PDB entry 6L2G | X-ray diffraction, 2.41 A resolution | chains A and C of the 4 polymer chains in the assembly

[Chain A (and C)]
Name: Acetyl-CoA-acetyltransferase, putative
Organism: Aspergillus fumigatus A1163
Notes: chain C of this document is another copy of the same molecule, construct and numbering; everything in this record applies to it too
UniProt: B0XMC1 (B0XMC1_ASPFC); residues 36-432 here = UniProt positions 36-432
Amino-acid sequence (397 residues; each row starts with the number of its first residue):
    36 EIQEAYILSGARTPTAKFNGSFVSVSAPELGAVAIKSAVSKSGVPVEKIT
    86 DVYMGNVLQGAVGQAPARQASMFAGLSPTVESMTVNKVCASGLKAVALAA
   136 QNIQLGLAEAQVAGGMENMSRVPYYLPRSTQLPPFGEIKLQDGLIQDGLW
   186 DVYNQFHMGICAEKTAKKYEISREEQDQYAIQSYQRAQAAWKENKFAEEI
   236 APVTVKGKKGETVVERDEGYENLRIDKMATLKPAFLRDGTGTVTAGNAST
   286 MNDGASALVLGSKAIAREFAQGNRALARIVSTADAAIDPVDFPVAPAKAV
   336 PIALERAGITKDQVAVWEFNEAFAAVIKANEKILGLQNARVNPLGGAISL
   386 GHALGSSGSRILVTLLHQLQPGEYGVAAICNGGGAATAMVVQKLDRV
Modified / non-standard residues: Cys124 (S-acetyl-cysteine; SCY)
What the authors report for this chain:
  - catalytic residues: His387, Cys415 (by similarity / conservation)
  - mutagenesis - H387F, C415S: abolished catalytic activity

[Chain A / chain C interface]
Contacting residue pairs - 10 pairs, chain A then chain C:
  Leu161(A) - Leu161(C)  hydrophobic
  Arg163(A) - Pro169(C)  hydrogen bond (side chain-backbone)
  Arg163(A) - Phe170(C)
  Ser164(A) - Ser164(C)
  Ser164(A) - Pro168(C)
  Ser164(A) - Pro169(C)
  Leu167(A) - Leu167(C)  hydrophobic
  Pro168(A) - Ser164(C)
  Pro169(A) - Arg163(C)  hydrogen bond (backbone-side chain)
  Phe170(A) - Arg163(C)

[Overview]
The chain A/chain C interface involves 7 residues from each chain, with 2 hydrogen bonds. Its one
hydrogen-bonded contact is Arg163(A)-Pro169(C). The paper reports catalytic residues His387(A) and Cys415(A);
H387F and C415S of chain A abolish catalytic activity.
Chain A and chain C are both Acetyl-CoA-acetyltransferase, putative (Aspergillus fumigatus A1163); the
structure, Crystal structure of Aspergillus fumigatus mitochondrial acetyl-CoA acetyltransferase, was
determined by X-ray diffraction together with 6L2C from the same study.
